PDB entry 4ENJ | X-ray diffraction, 3.10 A resolution | chains A and C of the 3 polymer chains in the assembly

Chain A:
Molecule: Alkyltransferase-like protein 1
Organism: Schizosaccharomyces pombe
UniProtKB: Q9UTN9 (ATL1_SCHPO); residues 1-108 here = UniProt positions 1-108
Amino-acid sequence (116 residues; each row starts with the number of its first residue):
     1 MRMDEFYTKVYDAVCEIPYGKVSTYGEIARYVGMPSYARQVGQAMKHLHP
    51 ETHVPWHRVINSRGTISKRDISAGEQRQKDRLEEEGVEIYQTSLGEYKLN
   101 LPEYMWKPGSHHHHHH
Not modelled in the structure: 109-116
Sequence notes: expression tag (109-116)
Swiss-Prot annotation at these positions:
  - site: Tyr25 (Required for phosphate rotation/nucleotide flipping), Arg39 (Arg finger, required for nucleotide flipping), Arg69 (Critical for recognition of O(6)-alkylguanines, probes the electrostatic potential of the flipped base to distinguish between O(6)-alkylguanine and guanine)
What the authors report for this chain:
  - binding site for the 13-nt DNA strand (chain C): Arg39
  - binding site for the 13-nt DNA strand: Pro50

Chain C:
Molecule: 13-nt DNA strand
Sequence (13 nucleotides; each row starts with the number of its first residue):
    14 CTACTAGCCATGG

Interface between chain A and chain C:
Pairs across the interface (11; chain A residue first):
  Met3(A) - DA23(C)  sugar contact
  Met3(A) - DT24(C)  phosphate contact
  Tyr7(A) - DT24(C)  hydrogen bond to the phosphate
  Ser36(A) - DC21(C)  phosphate contact
  Ser36(A) - DC22(C)  hydrogen bond to the phosphate
  Tyr37(A) - DC22(C)  sugar contact
  Tyr37(A) - DA23(C)  hydrogen bond to the phosphate
  Arg39(A) - DC21(C)  hydrogen bond to the base
  Arg39(A) - DC22(C)  base contact
  Gln40(A) - DC22(C)  hydrogen bond to the sugar
  Gln40(A) - DA23(C)  sugar contact
Also at the interface, not in a pair above, chain A (9 interface residues in all): Thr92, Ser93, Glu96
Also at the interface, not in a pair above, chain C (5 interface residues in all): DT15

Overview:
9 residues of chain A face 5 of chain C across their interface, with 5 hydrogen bonds. Among the polar pairs
are Arg39(A)-DC21(C), Gln40(A)-DC22(C) and Tyr7(A)-DT24(C). The paper reports a binding site for the 13-nt DNA
strand (chain C) at Arg39(A); a binding site for the 13-nt DNA strand at Pro50(A).
Here chain A is Alkyltransferase-like protein 1 (Schizosaccharomyces pombe) and chain C is a 13-nt DNA strand.
Entry 4ENJ (Crystal structure of S. pombe Atl1 in complex with damaged DNA containing O6-hydroxyethylguanine)
was determined by X-ray diffraction (same publication as 4ENK, 4ENM and 4ENN).
